Entry 7PXC (electron microscopy, 3.84 A resolution); this record covers chains 1 and 2 of the 36 polymer chains in the assembly.

[Chain 1]
Name: Proteasome-associated ATPase
Organism: Mycobacterium tuberculosis (strain ATCC 25618 / H37Rv)
UniProtKB: P9WQN5 (ARC_MYCTU); residues 1-609 here = UniProt positions 1-609
Chain sequence (609 residues; numbered 1 to 609; the number before each row is that of its first residue):
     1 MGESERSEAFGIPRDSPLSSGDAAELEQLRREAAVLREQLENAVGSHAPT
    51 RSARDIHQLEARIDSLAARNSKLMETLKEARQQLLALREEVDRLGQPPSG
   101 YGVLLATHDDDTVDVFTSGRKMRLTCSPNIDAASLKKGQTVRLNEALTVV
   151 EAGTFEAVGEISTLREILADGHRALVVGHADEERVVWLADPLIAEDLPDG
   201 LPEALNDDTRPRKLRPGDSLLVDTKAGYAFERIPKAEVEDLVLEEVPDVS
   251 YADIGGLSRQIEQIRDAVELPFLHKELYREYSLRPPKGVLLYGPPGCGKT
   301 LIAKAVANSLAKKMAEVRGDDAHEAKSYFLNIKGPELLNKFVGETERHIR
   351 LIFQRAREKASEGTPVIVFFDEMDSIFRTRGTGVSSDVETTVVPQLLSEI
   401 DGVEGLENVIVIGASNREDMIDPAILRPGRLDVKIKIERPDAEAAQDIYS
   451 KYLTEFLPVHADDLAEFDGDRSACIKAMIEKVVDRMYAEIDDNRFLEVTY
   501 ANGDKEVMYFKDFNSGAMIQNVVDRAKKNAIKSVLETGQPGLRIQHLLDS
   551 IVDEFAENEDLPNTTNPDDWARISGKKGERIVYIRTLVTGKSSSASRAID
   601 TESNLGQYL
Disordered / not traced: 1-604
UniProt features mapped onto this chain:
  - region: Y608, L609 (Docks into pockets in the proteasome alpha-ring)
  - binding site (ATP): G296 to L301
  - cross-link: K591 (Isoglutamyl lysine isopeptide (Lys-Gln) (interchain with Q-Cter in protein Pup))
  - mutagenesis: R120 (R120A: Does not dramatically affect proteasome substrate degradation), R173 (R173E: Impairs Mpa hexamerization; when associated with A-187 and E-235), W187 (W187A: Impairs Mpa hexamerization; when associated with E-173 and E-235), K225 (K225A: Does not dramatically affect proteasome substrate degradation), K235 (K235E: Impairs Mpa hexamerization; when associated with E-173 and A-187), K299 (K299Q: Reduces both ATPase activity and ATP affinity. Abolishes proteasome substrate degradation and protection against RNI), F341 (F341A: Abolishes unfolding capacity; F341Y: No effect on unfolding capacity), V342 (V342A: Abolishes proteasome substrate degradation), D371 (D371A: Severely reduces ATPase activity. Abolishes proteasome substrate degradation and protection against RNI), E372 (E372A: Severely reduces ATPase activity. Abolishes protection against RNI; E372Q: Abolishes protection against RNI), Y608 to L609 (Retains ATPase and unfolding activities, yet abolishes proteasome substrate degradation and protection against RNI. Is also highly attenuated in mice), Y608 (Y608E/F: Abolishes proteasome substrate degradation and protection against RNI)

[Chain 2]
Name: Proteasome subunit alpha
Organism: Mycobacterium tuberculosis (strain ATCC 25618 / H37Rv)
UniProtKB: P9WHU1 (PSA_MYCTU); residue numbers follow UniProt; this construct covers 1-248
Chain sequence (248 residues; each row starts with the number of its first residue):
     1 MSFPYFISPEQAMRERSELARKGIARAKSVVALAYAGGVLFVAENPSRSL
    51 QKISELYDRVGFAAAGKFNEFDNLRRGGIQFADTRGYAYDRRDVTGRQLA
   101 NVYAQTLGTIFTEQAKPYEVELCVAEVAHYGETKRPELYRITYDGSIADE
   151 PHFVVMGGTTEPIANALKESYAENASLTDALRIAVAALRAGSADTSGGDQ
   201 PTLGVASLEVAVLDANRPRRAFRRITGSALQALLVDQESPQSDGESSG
Disordered / not traced: 1-7, 191-202, 235-248
UniProt features mapped onto this chain:
  - modified residue: S2 (N-acetylserine), T84 (Phosphothreonine), T178 (Phosphothreonine), T202 (Phosphothreonine)
  - mutagenesis: M1 to S8 (Markedly increases peptidolytic activity. Disappearance of the apparent obstruction in alpha rings. Designated open-gate mutant)

[How chain 1 and chain 2 interact]
Residue-residue contacts (17; chain 1 residue first):
  L605(1) with K67(2)
  Q607(1) with K67(2); F68(2), hydrogen bond (backbone-backbone)
  Y608(1) with G23(2); R26(2), hydrogen bond; G66(2); K67(2); E119(2), hydrogen bond
  L609(1) with A27(2); K28(2), hydrogen bond (backbone-backbone); N45(2); L50(2), hydrophobic; K52(2), hydrogen bond (backbone-side chain); A65(2); G66(2), hydrogen bond (backbone-backbone); F68(2), hydrophobic; F71(2), hydrophobic
Also at the interface, not in a pair above, chain 2 (15 interface residues in all): Q51, N69

[Summary]
The interface between chain 1 and chain 2 involves 4 residues on one side and 15 on the other; the contacts
include 6 hydrogen bonds. Polar pairs include Y608(1)-R26(2), Y608(1)-E119(2) and L609(1)-K52(2).
Chain 1 is Proteasome-associated ATPase and chain 2 is Proteasome subunit alpha, both from Mycobacterium
tuberculosis (strain ATCC 25618 / H37Rv); the structure, Substrate-engaged mycobacterial Proteasome-associated
ATPase in complex with open-gate 20S CP - composite map (state A), was determined by electron microscopy,
deposited together with 7PX9, 7PXA, 7PXB and 7PXD.
